PDB entry 4YXW | X-ray diffraction, 3.10 A resolution | chains H and I of the 9 polymer chains in the assembly

[Chain H]
Protein: ATP synthase subunit delta, mitochondrial
Source organism: Bos taurus
UniProtKB: P05630 (ATPD_BOVIN); residues 1-146 here correspond to UniProt positions 23-168 (UniProt number = residue number + 22)
Sequence (146 residues; numbered 1 to 146; the number before each row is that of its first residue):
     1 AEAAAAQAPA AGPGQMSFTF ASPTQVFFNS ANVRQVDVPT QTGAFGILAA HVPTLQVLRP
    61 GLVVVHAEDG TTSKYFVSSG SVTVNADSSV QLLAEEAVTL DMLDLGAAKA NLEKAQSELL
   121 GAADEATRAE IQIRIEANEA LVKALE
Disordered / not traced: 1-14, 54-56, 146
UniProt features mapped onto this chain:
  - modified residue (N6-acetyllysine): Lys114, Lys143

[Chain I]
Protein: ATP synthase subunit epsilon, mitochondrial
Source organism: Bos taurus
UniProtKB: P05632 (ATP5E_BOVIN); residues 1-50 here correspond to UniProt positions 2-51 (UniProt number = residue number + 1)
Sequence (50 residues; numbered 1 to 50; the number before each row is that of its first residue):
     1 VAYWRQAGLS YIRYSQICAK AVRDALKTEF KANAMKTSGS TIKIVKVKKE
Disordered / not traced: 48-50
UniProt features mapped onto this chain:
  - modified residue (N6-acetyllysine): Lys20, Lys31, Lys36, Lys43

[How chain H and chain I interact]
Contacting residue pairs (53; chain H residue first):
  Thr24(H) - Asn33(I)
  Thr24(H) - Thr37(I)
  Gln41(H) - Trp4(I)
  Gln41(H) - Tyr14(I)
  Val57(H) - Tyr11(I)  hydrophobic
  Leu58(H) - Tyr11(I)  hydrogen bond (backbone-side chain)
  Arg59(H) - Tyr14(I)
  Pro60(H) - Tyr14(I)
  Pro60(H) - Cys18(I)  hydrophobic
  Phe76(H) - Val22(I)  hydrophobic
  Ser78(H) - Cys18(I)
  Ser78(H) - Ala19(I)
  Ser78(H) - Val22(I)
  Ser79(H) - Tyr11(I)
  Ser79(H) - Ser15(I)  hydrogen bond
  Ser79(H) - Cys18(I)
  Gly80(H) - Tyr11(I)  hydrogen bond (backbone-side chain)
  Glu95(H) - Ser15(I)  hydrogen bond
  Glu95(H) - Gln16(I)
  Glu95(H) - Ala19(I)
  Glu96(H) - Ala19(I)
  Glu96(H) - Arg23(I)  salt bridge
  Val98(H) - Val22(I)  hydrophobic
  Met102(H) - Leu26(I)
  Met102(H) - Phe30(I)  hydrophobic
  Leu103(H) - Ala25(I)
  Leu103(H) - Lys27(I)
  Asp104(H) - Ala25(I)
  Asp104(H) - Leu26(I)
  Asp104(H) - Lys27(I)
  Asn111(H) - Asp24(I)
  Asn111(H) - Ala25(I)
  Glu125(H) - Ala7(I)
  Ala126(H) - Leu9(I)
  Ala129(H) - Trp4(I)
  Ala129(H) - Leu9(I)  hydrophobic
  Glu130(H) - Leu9(I)
  Glu130(H) - Arg13(I)  salt bridge
  Glu130(H) - Ile17(I)
  Gln132(H) - Tyr3(I)  hydrogen bond (backbone-side chain)
  Ile133(H) - Tyr3(I)
  Ile133(H) - Trp4(I)  hydrophobic
  Ile133(H) - Tyr14(I)  hydrophobic
  Ile133(H) - Ile17(I)  hydrophobic
  Ile133(H) - Cys18(I)  hydrophobic
  Arg134(H) - Ile17(I)
  Glu136(H) - Tyr3(I)  hydrogen bond
  Glu136(H) - Tyr14(I)  hydrogen bond
  Ala137(H) - Cys18(I)  hydrophobic
  Ala137(H) - Ala21(I)  hydrophobic
  Asn138(H) - Ala21(I)
  Leu141(H) - Ala21(I)
  Leu141(H) - Ala25(I)  hydrophobic
Other interface residues (no listed pair), chain H (29 interface residues in all): Ala108

[In short]
29 residues of chain H and 22 residues of chain I are in contact; the contacts include 7 hydrogen bonds and 2
salt bridges. Polar pairs include Glu96(H)-Arg23(I), Glu130(H)-Arg13(I) and Leu58(H)-Tyr11(I).
Chain H is ATP synthase subunit delta, mitochondrial and chain I is ATP synthase subunit epsilon,
mitochondrial, both from Bos taurus; the structure, Bovine heart mitochondrial F1-ATPase inhibited by AMP-PNP
and ADP in the presence of thiophosphate, was determined by X-ray diffraction together with 4Z1M from the same
study.
